7CMK - chains B and C of the 5 polymer chains in the assembly; structure by electron microscopy, 3.40 A resolution.

Chain B:
Name: VP2
Organism: Echovirus E30
Amino-acid sequence (330 residues; row label = number of the first residue in the row):
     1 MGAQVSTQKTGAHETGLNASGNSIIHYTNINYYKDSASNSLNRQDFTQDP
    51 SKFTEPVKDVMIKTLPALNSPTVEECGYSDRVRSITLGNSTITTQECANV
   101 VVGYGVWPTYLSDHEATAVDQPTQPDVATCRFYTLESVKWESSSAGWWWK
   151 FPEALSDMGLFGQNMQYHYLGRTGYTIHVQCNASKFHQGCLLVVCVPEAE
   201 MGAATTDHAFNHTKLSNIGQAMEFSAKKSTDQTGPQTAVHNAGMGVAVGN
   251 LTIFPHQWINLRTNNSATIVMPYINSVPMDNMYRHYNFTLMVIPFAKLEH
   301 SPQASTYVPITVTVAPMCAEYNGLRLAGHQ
Not modelled in the structure: 1-26, 44-80

Chain C:
Name: VP3
Organism: Echovirus E30
Amino-acid sequence (238 residues; row label = number of the first residue in the row):
     1 GLPTMNTPGSTQFLTSDDFQSPSAMPQFDVTPEIQIPGQVRNLMEIAEVD
    51 SVVPVNNTEGHVNSMEAYRIPVRPQTSSGEQVFGFQLQPGHDSVLKHTLL
   101 GEILNYYANWSGSMKLTFMYCGAAMATGKFLIAYSPPGAGVPGSRRDAML
   151 GTHVIWDVGLQSSCVLCVPWISQTNYRYVTSDAYTDAGYITCWYQTSIVT
   201 PPDIPTTSTILCFVSACNDFSVRLLRDTPFITQQALFQ

How chain B and chain C interact:
Residue-residue contacts (76; chain B residue first):
  Ile-30(B) / Gln-20(C)  hydrogen bond (backbone-side chain)
  Tyr-32(B) / Gln-20(C)
  Tyr-33(B) / Gln-20(C)
  Tyr-33(B) / Ser-21(C)
  Tyr-33(B) / Pro-22(C)
  Asp-35(B) / Ser-23(C)
  Asp-35(B) / Pro-26(C)
  Asp-35(B) / Gln-27(C)  hydrogen bond (side chain-backbone)
  Ser-38(B) / Gln-20(C)
  Ser-38(B) / Ser-21(C)  hydrogen bond (side chain-backbone)
  Ser-40(B) / Asp-18(C)
  Ser-40(B) / Phe-19(C)
  Ser-40(B) / Gln-20(C)
  Leu-41(B) / Asp-18(C)  hydrogen bond (backbone-side chain)
  Arg-43(B) / Asp-18(C)  salt bridge
  Tyr-104(B) / Gly-38(C)
  Val-106(B) / Pro-37(C)  hydrophobic
  Glu-115(B) / Ile-34(C)
  Glu-115(B) / Gln-35(C)
  Lys-185(B) / Ala-123(C)
  Lys-185(B) / Ala-124(C)  hydrogen bond (backbone-backbone)
  Lys-185(B) / Met-125(C)
  Phe-186(B) / Pro-202(C)
  Phe-186(B) / Asp-203(C)
  Phe-186(B) / Ile-204(C)  hydrophobic
  His-187(B) / Ala-123(C)
  Gln-188(B) / Cys-121(C)
  Gln-188(B) / Gly-122(C)
  Gln-188(B) / Ala-123(C)
  Gln-188(B) / Pro-205(C)
  Gln-188(B) / Thr-207(C)
  Gln-188(B) / Ser-208(C)
  Cys-190(B) / Met-119(C)  hydrophobic
  Cys-190(B) / Cys-121(C)  hydrophobic
  Val-239(B) / Met-65(C)  hydrophobic
  His-240(B) / Asn-63(C)
  His-240(B) / Ser-64(C)
  Val-248(B) / Met-65(C)  hydrophobic
  Val-248(B) / Tyr-68(C)
  Gly-249(B) / Ser-51(C)
  Gly-249(B) / Val-52(C)  hydrogen bond (backbone-backbone)
  Gly-249(B) / Tyr-68(C)  hydrogen bond (backbone-side chain)
  Asn-250(B) / Ser-51(C)
  Asn-250(B) / His-97(C)  hydrogen bond (side chain-backbone)
  Asn-250(B) / Thr-98(C)
  Asn-250(B) / Leu-99(C)
  Thr-252(B) / Val-49(C)
  Thr-252(B) / Asp-50(C)  hydrogen bond (side chain-backbone)
  Thr-252(B) / Ser-51(C)
  Ile-253(B) / Leu-99(C)  hydrophobic
  Trp-258(B) / Met-119(C)  hydrophobic
  Trp-258(B) / Leu-211(C)  hydrophobic
  Trp-258(B) / Phe-213(C)  hydrophobic
  Asn-260(B) / Met-119(C)
  Asn-260(B) / Tyr-120(C)  hydrogen bond (side chain-backbone)
  Asn-260(B) / Cys-121(C)
  Arg-262(B) / Tyr-120(C)
  Arg-262(B) / Gly-122(C)
  Arg-262(B) / Ala-123(C)  hydrogen bond (side chain-backbone)
  Arg-262(B) / Ala-124(C)
  Arg-262(B) / Val-158(C)  hydrogen bond (side chain-backbone)
  Arg-262(B) / Ser-162(C)  hydrogen bond
  Tyr-273(B) / Pro-37(C)
  Ile-274(B) / Pro-37(C)  hydrophobic
  Asn-275(B) / Ile-36(C)
  Ser-276(B) / Ile-34(C)
  Pro-294(B) / Arg-69(C)
  Phe-295(B) / Val-52(C)  hydrophobic
  Phe-295(B) / Met-65(C)  hydrophobic
  Phe-295(B) / Arg-69(C)  hydrogen bond (backbone-side chain)
  Ala-296(B) / Cys-121(C)  hydrophobic
  Lys-297(B) / Arg-69(C)
  Glu-299(B) / Thr-207(C)
  His-300(B) / Pro-205(C)
  Ser-301(B) / Asp-203(C)  hydrogen bond (side chain-backbone)
  Ser-301(B) / Ile-204(C)
Other interface residues (no listed pair), chain B (44 interface residues in all): Asn-31, Asn-39, Gly-189, Pro-272, Val-277, Pro-278, Ile-293
Other interface residues (no listed pair), chain C (47 interface residues in all): Ile-46, Val-62, Ala-126, Gly-159, Thr-209

In short:
Chain B and chain C form an interface of 44 and 47 residues respectively; the contacts include 15 hydrogen
bonds and 1 salt bridge. Polar pairs include Arg-43(B)/Asp-18(C), Ile-30(B)/Gln-20(C) and Asp-35(B)/Gln-27(C).
Here chain B is VP2 and chain C is VP3, both from Echovirus E30. Entry 7CMK (E30 E-particle in complex with
6C5) was determined by electron microscopy, deposited together with 7C80 and 7C81.
